Entry 1Q5M (X-ray diffraction, 1.32 A resolution); this record covers chain A.

# Chain A
Protein: Prostaglandin-E2 9-reductase
Organism: Oryctolagus cuniculus
Notes: EC 1.1.1.189, 1.1.1.149
UniProtKB: P80508 (PE2R_RABIT); numbering as in UniProt (aligned over 2-323)
Amino-acid sequence (322 residues; each row starts with the number of its first residue):
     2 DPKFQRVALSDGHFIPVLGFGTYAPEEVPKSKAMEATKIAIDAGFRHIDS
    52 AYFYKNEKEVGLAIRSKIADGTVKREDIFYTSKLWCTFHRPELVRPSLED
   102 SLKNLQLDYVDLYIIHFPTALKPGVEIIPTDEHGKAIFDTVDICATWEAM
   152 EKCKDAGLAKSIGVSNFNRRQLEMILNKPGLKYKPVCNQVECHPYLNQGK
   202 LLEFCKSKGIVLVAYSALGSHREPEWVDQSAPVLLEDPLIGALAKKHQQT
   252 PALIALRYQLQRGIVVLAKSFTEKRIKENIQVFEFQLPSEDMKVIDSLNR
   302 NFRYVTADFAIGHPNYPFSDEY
Ligand contacts: NADPH (NDP; NADPH dihydro-nicotinamide-adenine-dinucleotide phosphate): Gly-22, Thr-23, Tyr-24, Asp-50, Tyr-55, Lys-84, His-117, Phe-118, Ser-166, Asn-167, Gln-190, Tyr-216, Ser-217, Ala-218, Leu-219, Gly-220, Ser-221, His-222, Leu-236, Ala-253, Leu-268, Ala-269, Lys-270, Ser-271, Phe-272, Thr-273, Arg-276, Glu-279, Asn-280
Curated features (UniProtKB/Swiss-Prot):
  - active site: Tyr-55 (Proton donor)
  - binding site (NADP(+)): Thr-23, Tyr-24, Asp-50, Ser-166, Asn-167, Gln-190, Tyr-216 to Ser-221, Lys-270 to Asn-280
  - binding site (substrate): Tyr-24, His-117
  - site: Phe-54 (Required for substrate specificity), Lys-84 (Lowers pKa of active site Tyr)
  - mutagenesis: Phe-54 (F54L: 49% reduction in 20alpha-HSD activity; little effect on 3-alpha-HSD; F54V: 73% reduction in 20alpha-HSD activity; little effect on 3-alpha-HSD), Val-306 (V306F: Greatly reduced 3alpha-HSD activity toward DHT; little effect on 20alpha-HSD activity)

# In short
Ligands of chain A: NADPH. UniProt lists active-site residue Tyr-55, 23 NADP+-binding residues,
substrate-binding residues Tyr-24 and His-117 and 2 mutagenesis sites.
Chain A is Prostaglandin-E2 9-reductase (Oryctolagus cuniculus); the structure, Binary complex of rabbit
20alpha-hydroxysteroid dehydrogenase with NADPH, was determined by X-ray diffraction, deposited together with
1Q13.
